PDB entry 8CJ2 | X-ray diffraction, 2.13 A resolution | chains A and F of the 8 polymer chains in the assembly

== Chain A ==
Molecule: Histone chaperone ASF1A
Source organism: Homo sapiens
Reference sequence: Q9Y294 (ASF1A_HUMAN); residues 1-156 here = UniProt positions 1-156
Chain sequence (156 residues; numbered 1 to 156; the number before each row is that of its first residue):
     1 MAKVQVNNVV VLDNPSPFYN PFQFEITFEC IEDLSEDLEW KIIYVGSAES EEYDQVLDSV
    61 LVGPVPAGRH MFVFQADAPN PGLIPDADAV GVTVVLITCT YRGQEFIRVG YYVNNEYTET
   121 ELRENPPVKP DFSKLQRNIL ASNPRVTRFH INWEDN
Not modelled in the structure: 155-156
Swiss-Prot annotation at these positions:
  - motif: Ile31 to Asp37 (Required for interaction with HIRA)
  - mutagenesis: Glu36 to Asp37 (Abrogates interaction with HIRA and induction of senescence-associated heterochromatin foci), Asp37 (D37A: Abrogates interaction with CHAF1B and HIRA), Glu49 (E49A: Loss of interaction with TLK2), Asp54 (D54R: Reduces interaction with histone H3), Val62 to Pro64 (Abrogates interaction with HIRA and induction of senescence-associated heterochromatin foci), Asp88 (D88A: Loss of interaction with TLK2. Reduced phosphorylation), Val94 (V94R: Abrogates interaction with histone H3 and histone H4. Loss of interaction with TLK2. Reduced phosphorylation), Arg108 (R108E: Reduces interaction with histone H3)

== Chain F ==
Molecule: c3u_5 chimera inhibitor of histone chaperone ASF1
Chain sequence (11 residues; row label = number of the first residue in the row; numbering starts at 0):
     0 XEKXAXXXRI X
Modified / non-standard residues: ACE (acetyl group) at position 0, ALN (naphthalen-2-yl-3-alanine) at position 3, OUR ([azanyl-[[(4S)-4-azanyl-5-(carboxyamino)pentyl]amino]methylidene]azanium) at position 5, URL ([(2S)-2-azanyl-4-methyl-pentyl]carbamic acid) at position 6, QQ8 ((4S)-4-azanyl-5-formamido-pentanamide) at position 7, 66N (L-alaninamide) at position 10

== Chain A / chain F interface ==
Pairs across the interface (18):
  Val6(A) - ALN_3(F)
  Asn7(A) - ALN_3(F)
  Asn8(A) - ALN_3(F)
  Val9(A) - ALN_3(F)
  Val109(A) - ALN_3(F)
  Ser142(A) - Lys2(F)
  Asn143(A) - Lys2(F)
  Pro144(A) - Lys2(F)
  Pro144(A) - ALN_3(F)
  Pro144(A) - QQ8_7(F)
  Arg145(A) - QQ8_7(F)
  Val146(A) - ALN_3(F)
  Val146(A) - QQ8_7(F)
  Val146(A) - 66N_10(F)
  Thr147(A) - 66N_10(F)
  Arg148(A) - ALN_3(F)  hydrogen bond (side chain-backbone)
  Arg148(A) - OUR_5(F)
  Arg148(A) - QQ8_7(F)
Other interface residues (no listed pair), chain F (6 interface residues in all): Ala4

== Overview ==
12 residues of chain A and 6 residues of chain F are in contact, with 1 hydrogen bond. The hydrogen-bonded
pair is Arg148(A)-ALN_3(F). From UniProt: 10 mutagenesis sites on chain A.
Here chain A is Histone chaperone ASF1A (Homo sapiens) and chain F is c3u_5 chimera inhibitor of histone
chaperone ASF1. Entry 8CJ2 (Urea-based foldamer inhibitor c3u_5 chimera in complex with ASF1 histone
chaperone) was determined by X-ray diffraction (same publication as 8BV1, 8CJ1 and 8CJ3).
